Entry 1BXB (X-ray diffraction, 2.20 A resolution); this record covers chains B and C of the 4 polymer chains in the assembly.

== Chain B (and C) ==
Name: Xylose isomerase
From: Thermus thermophilus
Notes: EC 5.3.1.5; chain C of this document is another copy of the same molecule, construct and numbering; everything in this record applies to it too
UniProtKB: P26997 (XYLA_THET8); numbering as in UniProt (aligned over 1-387)
Amino-acid sequence (387 residues; row label = number of the first residue in the row):
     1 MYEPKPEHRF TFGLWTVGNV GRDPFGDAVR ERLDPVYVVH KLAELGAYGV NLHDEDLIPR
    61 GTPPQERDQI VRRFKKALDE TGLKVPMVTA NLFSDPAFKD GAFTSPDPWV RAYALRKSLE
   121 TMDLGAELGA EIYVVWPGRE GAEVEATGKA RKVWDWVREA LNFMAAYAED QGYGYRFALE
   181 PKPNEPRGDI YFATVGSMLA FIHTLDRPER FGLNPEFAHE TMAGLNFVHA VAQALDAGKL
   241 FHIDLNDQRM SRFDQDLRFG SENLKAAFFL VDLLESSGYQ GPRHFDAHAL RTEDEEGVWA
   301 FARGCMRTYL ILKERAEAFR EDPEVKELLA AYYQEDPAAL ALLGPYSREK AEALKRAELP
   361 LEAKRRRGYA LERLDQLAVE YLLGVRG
Curated features (UniProtKB/Swiss-Prot):
  - active site: His53, Asp56
  - binding site (Mg(2+)): Glu180, Glu216, His219, Asp244, Asp254, Asp256, Asp286

== How chain B and chain C interact ==
Residue-residue contacts (71):
  Tyr2(B) - Val385(C)  hydrophobic
  Gly224(B) - Arg252(C)  hydrogen bond (backbone-side chain)
  Asn226(B) - Arg249(C)
  Arg249(B) - Asn226(C)
  Arg249(B) - Met250(C)
  Met250(B) - Arg249(C)
  Met250(B) - Met250(C)  hydrophobic
  Ser251(B) - Ser251(C)  hydrogen bond
  Arg252(B) - Gly224(C)  hydrogen bond (side chain-backbone)
  Arg258(B) - Glu372(C)  salt bridge
  Arg258(B) - Asp375(C)  salt bridge
  Arg258(B) - Gln376(C)
  Arg258(B) - Val379(C)
  Ser261(B) - Lys265(C)  hydrogen bond (backbone-side chain)
  Ser261(B) - Asp375(C)
  Glu262(B) - Lys265(C)  salt bridge
  Leu264(B) - Leu382(C)  hydrophobic
  Leu264(B) - Leu383(C)  hydrophobic
  Lys265(B) - Ser261(C)  hydrogen bond (side chain-backbone)
  Lys265(B) - Glu262(C)  salt bridge
  Ala289(B) - Glu372(C)
  Leu290(B) - Glu372(C)  hydrogen bond (backbone-side chain)
  Thr292(B) - Gly368(C)
  Thr292(B) - Tyr369(C)  hydrogen bond (backbone-backbone)
  Thr292(B) - Leu371(C)
  Glu293(B) - Ala370(C)
  Glu293(B) - Leu371(C)  hydrogen bond (side chain-backbone)
  Glu293(B) - Glu372(C)  hydrogen bond (side chain-backbone)
  Asp294(B) - Gly368(C)
  Gly297(B) - Glu372(C)
  Phe301(B) - Glu372(C)
  Gly304(B) - Gln376(C)
  Arg307(B) - Glu380(C)  salt bridge
  Arg307(B) - Val385(C)
  Thr308(B) - Gln376(C)  hydrogen bond
  Ile311(B) - Leu383(C)  hydrophobic
  Ile311(B) - Val385(C)  hydrophobic
  Leu312(B) - Leu383(C)  hydrophobic
  Arg315(B) - Leu383(C)  hydrogen bond (side chain-backbone)
  Gly368(B) - Thr292(C)
  Gly368(B) - Asp294(C)
  Tyr369(B) - Thr292(C)  hydrogen bond (backbone-backbone)
  Ala370(B) - Glu293(C)
  Leu371(B) - Thr292(C)
  Leu371(B) - Glu293(C)  hydrogen bond (backbone-side chain)
  Glu372(B) - Arg258(C)  salt bridge
  Glu372(B) - Ala289(C)
  Glu372(B) - Leu290(C)  hydrogen bond (side chain-backbone)
  Glu372(B) - Glu293(C)  hydrogen bond (backbone-side chain)
  Glu372(B) - Gly297(C)
  Glu372(B) - Phe301(C)
  Asp375(B) - Arg258(C)  salt bridge
  Asp375(B) - Ser261(C)
  Gln376(B) - Arg258(C)
  Gln376(B) - Gly304(C)
  Gln376(B) - Thr308(C)  hydrogen bond
  Val379(B) - Arg258(C)
  Glu380(B) - Arg307(C)  salt bridge
  Leu382(B) - Leu264(C)  hydrophobic
  Leu382(B) - Leu382(C)
  Leu382(B) - Leu383(C)
  Leu383(B) - Leu264(C)  hydrophobic
  Leu383(B) - Ile311(C)  hydrophobic
  Leu383(B) - Leu312(C)  hydrophobic
  Leu383(B) - Arg315(C)  hydrogen bond (backbone-side chain)
  Leu383(B) - Leu382(C)
  Leu383(B) - Leu383(C)
  Leu383(B) - Gly384(C)
  Gly384(B) - Leu383(C)
  Val385(B) - Tyr2(C)  hydrophobic
  Val385(B) - Ile311(C)  hydrophobic
Interface residues without a listed pair, chain B (48 interface residues in all): Val29, Leu225, Gly260, Asn263, His288, Ala300, Arg365, Arg366, Arg367, Arg373
Interface residues without a listed pair, chain C (47 interface residues in all): Val29, Leu225, Gly260, Asn263, Ala300, Arg365, Arg366, Arg367, Arg373

== In short ==
Chain B and chain C form an interface of 48 and 47 residues respectively, with 17 hydrogen bonds and 8 salt
bridges. Polar contacts include Arg258(B)-Glu372(C), Arg258(B)-Asp375(C) and Glu262(B)-Lys265(C). UniProt
lists active-site residues His53(B) and Asp56(B) and 7 Mg2+-binding residues on chain B.
Chain B and chain C are both Xylose isomerase (Thermus thermophilus); the structure, Xylose isomerase from
thermus thermophilus, was determined by X-ray diffraction together with 1BXC from the same study.
